3CXC - chains 0 and C of the 31 polymer chains in the assembly; structure by X-ray diffraction, 3.00 A resolution.

Chain 0:
Molecule: 23S ribosomal RNA
From: Haloarcula marismortui
Sequence (2922 nucleotides; row label = number of the first residue in the row):
     2 UUGGCUACUAUGCCAGCUGGUGGAUUGCUCGGCUCAGGCGCUGAUGAAGG
    52 ACGUGCCAAGCUGCGAUAAGCCAUGGGGAGCCGCACGGAGGCGAAGAACC
   102 AUGGAUUUCCGAAUGAGAAUCUCUCUAACAAUUGCUUCGCGCAAUGAGGA
   152 ACCCCGAGAACUGAAACAUCUCAGUAUCGGGAGGAACAGAAAACGCAAUG
   202 UGAUGUCGUUAGUAACCGCGAGUGAACGCGAUACAGCCCAAACCGAAGCC
   252 CUCACGGGCAAUGUGGUGUCAGGGCUACCUCUCAUCAGCCGACCGUCUCG
   302 ACGAAGUCUCUUGGAACAGAGCGUGAUACAGGGUGACAACCCCGUACUCG
   352 AGACCAGUACGACGUGCGGUAGUGCCAGAGUAGCGGGGGUUGGAUAUCCC
   402 UCGCGAAUAACGCAGGCAUCGACUGCGAAGGCUAAACACAACCUGAGACC
   452 GAUAGUGAACAAGUAGUGUGAACGAACGCUGCAAAGUACCCUCAGAAGGG
   502 AGGCGAAAUAGAGCAUGAAAUCAGUUGGCGAUCGAGCGACAGGGCAUACA
   552 AGGUCCCUCGACGAAUGACCGACGCGCGAGCGUCCAGUAAGACUCACGGG
   602 AAGCCGAUGUUCUGUCGUACGUUUUGAAAAACGAGCCAGGGAGUGUGUCU
   652 GCAUGGCAAGUCUAACCGGAGUAUCCGGGGAGGCACAGGGAAACCGACAU
   702 GGCCGCAGGGCUUUGCCCGAGGGCCGCCGUCUUCAAGGGCGGGGAGCCAU
   752 GUGGACACGACCCGAAUCCGGACGAUCUACGCAUGGACAAGAUGAAGCGU
   802 GCCGAAAGGCACGUGGAAGUCUGUUAGAGUUGGUGUCCUACAAUACCCUC
   852 UCGUGAUCUAUGUGUAGGGGUGAAAGGCCCAUCGAGUCCGGCAACAGCUG
   902 GUUCCAAUCGAAACAUGUCGAAGCAUGACCUCCGCCGAGGUAGUCUGUGA
   952 GGUAGAGCGACCGAUUGGUGUGUCCGCCUCCGAGAGGAGUCGGCACACCU
  1002 GUCAAACUCCAAACUUACAGACGCCGUUUGACGCGGGGAUUCCGGUGCGC
  1052 GGGGUAAGCCUGUGUACCAGGAGGGGAACAACCCAGAGAUAGGUUAAGGU
  1102 CCCCAAGUGUGGAUUAAGUGUAAUCCUCUGAAGGUGGUCUCGAGCCCUAG
  1152 ACAGCCGGGAGGUGAGCUUAGAAGCAGCUACCCUCUAAGAAAAGCGUAAC
  1202 AGCUUACCGGCCGAGGUUUGAGGCGCCCAAAAUGAUCGGGACUCAAAUCC
  1252 ACCACCGAGACCUGUCCGUACCACUCAUACUGGUAAUCGAGUAGAUUGGC
  1302 GCUCUAAUUGGAUGGAAGUAGGGGUGAAAACUCCUAUGGACCGAUUAGUG
  1352 ACGAAAAUCCUGGCCAUAGUAGCAGCGAUAGUCGGGUGAGAACCCCGACG
  1402 GCCUAAUGGAUAAGGGUUCCUCAGCACUGCUGAUCAGCUGAGGGUUAGCC
  1452 GGUCCUAAGUCAUACCGCAACUCGACUAUGACGAAAUGGGAAACGGGUUA
  1502 AUAUUCCCGUGCCACUAUGCAGUGAAAGUUGACGCCCUGGGGUCGAUCAC
  1552 GCUGGGCAUUCGCCCAGUCGAACCGUCCAACUCCGUGGAAGCCGUAAUGG
  1602 CAGGAAGCGGACGAACGGCGGCAUAGGGAAACGUGAUUCAACCUGGGGCC
  1652 CAUGAAAAGACGAGCAUAGUGUCCGUACCGAGAACCGACACAGGUGUCCA
  1702 UGGCGGCGAAAGCCAAGGCCUGUCGGGAGCAACCAACGUUAGGGAAUUCG
  1752 GCAAGUUAGUCCCGUACCUUCGGAAGAAGGGAUGCCUGCUCCGGAACGGA
  1802 GCAGGUCGCAGUGACUCGGAAGCUCGGACUGUCUAGUAACAACAUAGGUG
  1852 ACCGCAAAUCCGCAAGGACUCGUACGGUCACUGAAUCCUGCCCAGUGCAG
  1902 GUAUCUGAACACCUCGUACAAGAGGACGAAGGACCUGUCAACGGCGGGGG
  1952 UAACUAUGACCCUCUUAAGGUAGCGUAGUACCUUGCCGCAUCAGUAGCGG
  2002 CUUGCAUGAAUGGAUUAACCAGAGCUUCACUGUCCCAACGUUGGGCCCGG
  2052 UGAACUGUACAUUCCAGUGCGGAGUCUGGAGACACCCAGGGGGAAGCGAA
  2102 GACCCUAUGGAGCUUUACUGCAGGCUGUCGCUGAGACGUGGUCGCCGAUG
  2152 UGCAGCAUAGGUAGGAGACACUACACAGGUACCCGCGCUAGCGGGCCACC
  2202 GAGUCAACAGUGAAAUACUACCCGUCGGUGACUGCGACUCUCACUCCGGG
  2252 AGGAGGACACCGAUAGCCGGGCAGUUUGACUGGGGCGGUACGCGCUCGAA
  2302 AAGAUAUCGAGCGCGCCCUAUGGCUAUCUCAGCCGGGACAGAGACCCGGC
  2352 GAAGAGUGCAAGAGCAAAAGAUAGCUUGACAGUGUUCUUCCCAACGAGGA
  2402 ACGCUGACGCGAAAGCGUGGUCUAGCGAACCAAUUAGCCUGCUUGAUGCG
  2452 GGCAAUUGAUGACAGAAAAGCUACCCUAGGGAUAACAGAGUCGUCACUCG
  2502 CAAGAGCACAUAUCGACCGAGUGGCUUGCUACCUCGAUGUCGGUUCCCUC
  2552 CAUCCUGCCCGUGCAGAAGCGGGCAAGGGUGAGGUUGUUCGCCUAUUAAA
  2602 GGAGGUCGUGAGCUGGGUUUAGACCGUCGUGAGACAGGUCGGCUGCUAUC
  2652 UACUGGGUGUGUAAUGGUGUCUGACAAGAACGACCGUAUAGUACGAGAGG
  2702 AACUACGGUUGGUGGCCACUGGUGUACCGGUUGUUCGAGAGAGCACGUGC
  2752 CGGGUAGCCACGCCACACGGGGUAAGAGCUGAACGCAUCUAAGCUCGAAA
  2802 CCCACUUGGAAAAGAGACACCGCCGAGGUCCCGCGUACAAGACGCGGUCG
  2852 AUAGACUCGGGGUGUGCGCGUCGAGGUAACGAGACGUUAAGCCCACGAGC
  2902 ACUAACAGACCAAAGCCAUCAU
Not modelled in the structure: 2-9, 126-127, 715, 971-998, 1560, 1952-1963, 2137-2236, 2339-2343, 2665-2666, 2915-2923
Construct notes: conflict C560 (U3155 in 3377779)
Ion coordination: Mg2+ site 1 near G28 (its only coordinating residue here); Na+ site 1: C40, C443; Na+ site 2: G56, A59, G61; Na+ site 3 near U108 (its only coordinating residue here); Mg2+ site 2 near U115 (its only coordinating residue here); Na+ site 4: C141, G142; Na+ site 5 near U146 (its only coordinating residue here); Mg2+ site 3: C162, U2276; K+ site 1: U163, U172; Mg2+ site 4: A165, A167, C168; Na+ site 6: A165, A166; Mg2+ site 5: A166, G219; 61 more Na+ sites not listed; 77 more Mg2+ sites not listed; 1 more K+ sites not listed
Ligand contacts: SLD ((3Z)-N-[(4E)-5-(4-{(5S)-5-[(acetylamino)methyl]-2-oxo-1,3-oxazolidin-3-yl}-2-fluorophenyl)pent-4-en-1-yl]-3-(4-methyl-2,6-dioxo-1,6-dihydropyrimidin-5(2H)-ylidene)propanamide): G2102, A2103, A2486, C2487, A2538, U2539, G2540, U2541, U2619, U2620, A2637

Chain C:
Molecule: Ribosomal protein L4
From: Haloarcula marismortui
UniProt: P12735 (RL4_HALMA); residues 1-246 here = UniProt positions 1-246
Sequence (246 residues; numbered 1 to 246; the number before each row is that of its first residue):
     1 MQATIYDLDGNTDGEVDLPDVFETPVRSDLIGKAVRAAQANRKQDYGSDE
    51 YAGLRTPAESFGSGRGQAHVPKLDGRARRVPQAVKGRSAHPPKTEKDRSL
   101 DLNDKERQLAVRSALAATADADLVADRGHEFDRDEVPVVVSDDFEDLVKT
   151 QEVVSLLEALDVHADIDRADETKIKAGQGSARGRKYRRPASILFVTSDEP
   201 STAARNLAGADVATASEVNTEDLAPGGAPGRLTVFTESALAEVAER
Ion coordination: Na+: Asp45, Lys96

Chain 0 / chain C interface:
Residue-residue contacts - 218 pairs, chain 0 then chain C:
  C29(0) - Gln178(C)  phosphate contact
  U30(0) - Ala181(C)  phosphate contact
  C34(0) - Gly47(C)  hydrogen bond to the sugar
  C34(0) - Ser48(C)  sugar contact
  C34(0) - Asp49(C)  phosphate contact
  U35(0) - Asp45(C)  hydrogen bond to the sugar
  U35(0) - Tyr46(C)  sugar contact
  U35(0) - Gly47(C)  sugar contact
  U35(0) - Asp49(C)  phosphate contact
  U35(0) - Thr94(C)  hydrogen bond to the phosphate
  C36(0) - Gln44(C)  base contact
  C36(0) - Asp45(C)  sugar contact
  G326(0) - Gln151(C)  phosphate contact
  G326(0) - Asn206(C)  base contact
  A327(0) - Lys149(C)  salt bridge to the phosphate
  A327(0) - Thr150(C)  sugar contact
  A327(0) - Gln151(C)  hydrogen bond to the base
  A327(0) - Asn206(C)  hydrogen bond to the base
  U328(0) - Val148(C)  sugar contact
  U328(0) - Lys149(C)  salt bridge to the phosphate
  U328(0) - Thr150(C)  hydrogen bond to the phosphate
  U328(0) - Thr202(C)  sugar contact
  U328(0) - Arg205(C)  phosphate contact
  A329(0) - Arg205(C)  salt bridge to the phosphate
  A329(0) - Asn206(C)  phosphate contact
  C330(0) - Asp170(C)  hydrogen bond to the base
  C330(0) - Arg188(C)  base contact
  C330(0) - Asn206(C)  hydrogen bond to the sugar
  C330(0) - Ala208(C)  sugar contact
  G333(0) - Lys185(C)  phosphate contact
  G333(0) - Tyr186(C)  phosphate contact
  C338(0) - Ile174(C)  sugar contact
  A339(0) - Lys185(C)  salt bridge to the phosphate
  A339(0) - Tyr186(C)  hydrogen bond to the phosphate
  A347(0) - Arg205(C)  hydrogen bond to the sugar
  A447(0) - Gln44(C)  hydrogen bond to the sugar
  G448(0) - Gln44(C)  hydrogen bond to the sugar
  G448(0) - Arg184(C)  hydrogen bond to the sugar
  A449(0) - Lys43(C)  base contact
  A449(0) - Gln44(C)  hydrogen bond to the phosphate
  A449(0) - Arg184(C)  phosphate contact
  C450(0) - Tyr46(C)  sugar contact
  C450(0) - Arg182(C)  salt bridge to the phosphate
  C450(0) - Arg184(C)  salt bridge to the phosphate
  C451(0) - Arg182(C)  salt bridge to the phosphate
  G452(0) - Gln178(C)  hydrogen bond to the sugar
  G452(0) - Arg182(C)  hydrogen bond to the base
  U454(0) - Val84(C)  base contact
  A455(0) - Val84(C)  phosphate contact
  A455(0) - Lys85(C)  hydrogen bond to the phosphate
  G456(0) - Ser88(C)  phosphate contact
  U457(0) - Ser48(C)  phosphate contact
  U457(0) - Asp49(C)  hydrogen bond to the phosphate
  U457(0) - Ala52(C)  phosphate contact
  U457(0) - Arg55(C)  hydrogen bond to the phosphate
  G458(0) - Ala52(C)  phosphate contact
  G458(0) - Gly53(C)  hydrogen bond to the phosphate
  G458(0) - Arg55(C)  salt bridge to the phosphate
  G458(0) - Lys85(C)  hydrogen bond to the phosphate
  A459(0) - Lys85(C)  salt bridge to the phosphate
  C474(0) - Pro57(C)  phosphate contact
  C474(0) - Leu73(C)  phosphate contact
  C474(0) - Asp74(C)  hydrogen bond to the sugar
  G475(0) - Thr56(C)  hydrogen bond to the phosphate
  G475(0) - Pro57(C)  phosphate contact
  G475(0) - Leu73(C)  phosphate contact
  G475(0) - Asp74(C)  sugar contact
  A476(0) - Arg76(C)  sugar contact
  A476(0) - Arg78(C)  salt bridge to the phosphate
  A477(0) - Lys85(C)  salt bridge to the phosphate
  G640(0) - Val84(C)  base contact
  G641(0) - Gln82(C)  hydrogen bond to the base
  G642(0) - Pro81(C)  sugar contact
  G642(0) - Gln82(C)  sugar contact
  A643(0) - Ala89(C)  sugar contact
  A643(0) - His90(C)  phosphate contact
  G644(0) - His90(C)  sugar contact
  U645(0) - His90(C)  sugar contact
  U645(0) - Lys93(C)  hydrogen bond to the base
  G646(0) - Lys93(C)  sugar contact
  G646(0) - Glu95(C)  sugar contact
  G646(0) - Lys96(C)  salt bridge to the phosphate
  U647(0) - Glu95(C)  sugar contact
  U647(0) - Lys96(C)  phosphate contact
  U647(0) - Asp97(C)  hydrogen bond to the phosphate
  G656(0) - Arg27(C)  phosphate contact
  G656(0) - Leu30(C)  sugar contact
  G656(0) - Asn103(C)  base contact
  G656(0) - Glu106(C)  hydrogen bond to the sugar
  G657(0) - Arg27(C)  salt bridge to the phosphate
  G657(0) - Asn103(C)  base contact
  G657(0) - Lys105(C)  sugar contact
  G657(0) - Glu106(C)  sugar contact
  C658(0) - Lys105(C)  hydrogen bond to the sugar
  U662(0) - Lys105(C)  salt bridge to the phosphate
  C663(0) - Asn103(C)  phosphate contact
  C663(0) - Lys105(C)  salt bridge to the phosphate
  U664(0) - Leu102(C)  phosphate contact
  U664(0) - Asn103(C)  phosphate contact
  U664(0) - Asp104(C)  hydrogen bond to the phosphate
  G670(0) - Glu217(C)  hydrogen bond to the base
  A671(0) - Glu217(C)  hydrogen bond to the sugar
  G672(0) - Ala213(C)  base contact
  G672(0) - Thr214(C)  hydrogen bond to the base
  G672(0) - Glu217(C)  base contact
  G672(0) - Val218(C)  hydrogen bond to the base
  G672(0) - Asn219(C)  base contact
  G672(0) - Asp222(C)  hydrogen bond to the base
  A674(0) - Gln44(C)  hydrogen bond to the base
  U675(0) - Ala38(C)  hydrogen bond to the sugar
  U675(0) - Asn41(C)  phosphate contact
  U675(0) - Arg42(C)  hydrogen bond to the sugar
  C676(0) - Ala37(C)  phosphate contact
  C676(0) - Ala38(C)  phosphate contact
  C676(0) - Asn41(C)  hydrogen bond to the phosphate
  C676(0) - Glu217(C)  sugar contact
  C676(0) - Asn219(C)  hydrogen bond to the sugar
  C677(0) - Arg107(C)  salt bridge to the phosphate
  C677(0) - Ser216(C)  hydrogen bond to the sugar
  C677(0) - Glu217(C)  sugar contact
  C677(0) - Arg246(C)  hydrogen bond to the phosphate
  G678(0) - Arg107(C)  salt bridge to the phosphate
  G678(0) - Gln108(C)  hydrogen bond to the phosphate
  G678(0) - Arg246(C)  salt bridge to the phosphate
  C749(0) - Asn103(C)  hydrogen bond to the sugar
  A750(0) - Lys33(C)  base contact
  A750(0) - Asp101(C)  hydrogen bond to the sugar
  A750(0) - Asn103(C)  sugar contact
  U751(0) - Leu100(C)  sugar contact
  U751(0) - Asp101(C)  hydrogen bond to the phosphate
  G760(0) - Lys93(C)  base contact
  C762(0) - His90(C)  hydrogen bond to the sugar
  C763(0) - Arg87(C)  hydrogen bond to the phosphate
  C763(0) - His90(C)  phosphate contact
  C764(0) - Val80(C)  phosphate contact
  C764(0) - Pro81(C)  sugar contact
  C764(0) - Gln82(C)  hydrogen bond to the sugar
  C764(0) - Arg87(C)  salt bridge to the phosphate
  G765(0) - His69(C)  hydrogen bond to the sugar
  G765(0) - Pro71(C)  phosphate contact
  G765(0) - Val80(C)  phosphate contact
  A766(0) - Ser60(C)  hydrogen bond to the phosphate
  A766(0) - Gly62(C)  phosphate contact
  A766(0) - His69(C)  phosphate contact
  A767(0) - Gly62(C)  phosphate contact
  C890(0) - Pro57(C)  phosphate contact
  G891(0) - Pro57(C)  phosphate contact
  A894(0) - Leu54(C)  base contact
  A894(0) - Arg87(C)  hydrogen bond to the base
  C1305(0) - Gly177(C)  phosphate contact
  C1305(0) - Gln178(C)  hydrogen bond to the phosphate
  C1305(0) - Gly179(C)  phosphate contact
  C1305(0) - Arg184(C)  hydrogen bond to the phosphate
  U1306(0) - Lys43(C)  hydrogen bond to the sugar
  U1306(0) - Lys175(C)  salt bridge to the phosphate
  U1306(0) - Gly179(C)  phosphate contact
  U1306(0) - Arg184(C)  salt bridge to the phosphate
  A1307(0) - Gln39(C)  hydrogen bond to the sugar
  A1307(0) - Lys175(C)  salt bridge to the phosphate
  A1307(0) - Gly226(C)  sugar contact
  A1308(0) - Arg127(C)  hydrogen bond to the phosphate
  A1308(0) - Arg187(C)  salt bridge to the phosphate
  A1308(0) - Pro225(C)  sugar contact
  A1308(0) - Gly226(C)  sugar contact
  A1308(0) - Ala228(C)  sugar contact
  U1309(0) - Arg127(C)  salt bridge to the phosphate
  U1309(0) - Arg168(C)  salt bridge to the phosphate
  U1309(0) - Arg187(C)  salt bridge to the phosphate
  U1309(0) - Pro189(C)  phosphate contact
  U1309(0) - Ala190(C)  hydrogen bond to the phosphate
  U1310(0) - Gly128(C)  phosphate contact
  U1310(0) - Arg168(C)  salt bridge to the phosphate
  U1310(0) - Lys173(C)  base contact
  U1310(0) - Arg187(C)  base contact
  G1311(0) - Lys173(C)  base contact
  C1342(0) - Ile174(C)  hydrogen bond to the base
  C1343(0) - Ile174(C)  hydrogen bond to the base
  C1343(0) - Lys175(C)  phosphate contact
  C1343(0) - Ala176(C)  base contact
  C1343(0) - Gly177(C)  hydrogen bond to the phosphate
  G1344(0) - Lys173(C)  hydrogen bond to the base
  A1345(0) - Lys173(C)  base contact
  A1348(0) - Arg36(C)  hydrogen bond to the sugar
  G1349(0) - Arg36(C)  salt bridge to the phosphate
  G1351(0) - Tyr46(C)  sugar contact
  G1351(0) - Lys96(C)  salt bridge to the phosphate
  A1352(0) - Tyr46(C)  hydrogen bond to the phosphate
  A1352(0) - Ser48(C)  base contact
  A1352(0) - Ser88(C)  hydrogen bond to the base
  A1352(0) - His90(C)  sugar contact
  A1352(0) - Pro91(C)  sugar contact
  A1352(0) - Pro92(C)  phosphate contact
  A1358(0) - Gln82(C)  base contact
  U1359(0) - Ser63(C)  base contact
  U1359(0) - Gly66(C)  base contact
  U1359(0) - Gln67(C)  hydrogen bond to the base
  U1359(0) - Ala68(C)  phosphate contact
  U1359(0) - His69(C)  hydrogen bond to the base
  C1360(0) - Ala68(C)  phosphate contact
  C1360(0) - Val70(C)  sugar contact
  C1360(0) - Gln82(C)  hydrogen bond to the sugar
  C1361(0) - Val70(C)  sugar contact
  C1361(0) - Ala77(C)  phosphate contact
  C1361(0) - Gln82(C)  sugar contact
  C1361(0) - Ala83(C)  sugar contact
  C1361(0) - Val84(C)  hydrogen bond to the sugar
  U1362(0) - Arg76(C)  phosphate contact
  U1362(0) - Ala77(C)  hydrogen bond to the phosphate
  U1362(0) - Val84(C)  sugar contact
  G1363(0) - Arg76(C)  salt bridge to the phosphate
  A2100(0) - Gly64(C)  sugar contact
  A2100(0) - Arg65(C)  phosphate contact
  A2100(0) - Gly66(C)  phosphate contact
  A2101(0) - Ser63(C)  sugar contact
  A2101(0) - Gly64(C)  hydrogen bond to the phosphate
  A2101(0) - Arg65(C)  hydrogen bond to the phosphate
  A2101(0) - Gly66(C)  hydrogen bond to the phosphate
  A2479(0) - Ser63(C)  phosphate contact
Also at the interface, not in a pair above, chain 0 (96 interface residues in all): A331, G332, C348, G467, G680, G752, A761
Also at the interface, not in a pair above, chain C (120 interface residues in all): Asp29, Ala40, Tyr51, Phe61, Lys72, Gly75, Arg79, Leu109, Val111, Val154, Thr172, Ser180, Gly183, Pro200, Ala203, Leu207, Glu221

In short:
Chain 0 and chain C form an interface of 96 and 120 residues respectively; the contacts include 72 hydrogen
bonds and 30 salt bridges. Polar pairs include A327(0)-Gln151(C), A327(0)-Asn206(C) and C330(0)-Asp170(C).
Ligands of chain 0: compound SLD.
Chain 0 is 23S ribosomal RNA and chain C is Ribosomal protein L4, both from Haloarcula marismortui; the
structure, The structure of an enhanced oxazolidinone inhibitor bound to the 50S ribosomal subunit of H.
marismortui, was determined by X-ray diffraction.
